Entry 9N5D (X-ray diffraction, 3.35 A resolution); this record covers chains B and J of the 13 polymer chains in the assembly.

# Chain B
Protein: DNA-directed RNA polymerase II subunit RPB2
Source organism: Saccharomyces cerevisiae S288C
Notes: EC 2.7.7.6
UniProtKB: P08518 (RPB2_YEAST); residue numbers follow UniProt; this construct covers 1-1224
Amino-acid sequence (1224 residues; numbered 1 to 1224; the number before each row is that of its first residue):
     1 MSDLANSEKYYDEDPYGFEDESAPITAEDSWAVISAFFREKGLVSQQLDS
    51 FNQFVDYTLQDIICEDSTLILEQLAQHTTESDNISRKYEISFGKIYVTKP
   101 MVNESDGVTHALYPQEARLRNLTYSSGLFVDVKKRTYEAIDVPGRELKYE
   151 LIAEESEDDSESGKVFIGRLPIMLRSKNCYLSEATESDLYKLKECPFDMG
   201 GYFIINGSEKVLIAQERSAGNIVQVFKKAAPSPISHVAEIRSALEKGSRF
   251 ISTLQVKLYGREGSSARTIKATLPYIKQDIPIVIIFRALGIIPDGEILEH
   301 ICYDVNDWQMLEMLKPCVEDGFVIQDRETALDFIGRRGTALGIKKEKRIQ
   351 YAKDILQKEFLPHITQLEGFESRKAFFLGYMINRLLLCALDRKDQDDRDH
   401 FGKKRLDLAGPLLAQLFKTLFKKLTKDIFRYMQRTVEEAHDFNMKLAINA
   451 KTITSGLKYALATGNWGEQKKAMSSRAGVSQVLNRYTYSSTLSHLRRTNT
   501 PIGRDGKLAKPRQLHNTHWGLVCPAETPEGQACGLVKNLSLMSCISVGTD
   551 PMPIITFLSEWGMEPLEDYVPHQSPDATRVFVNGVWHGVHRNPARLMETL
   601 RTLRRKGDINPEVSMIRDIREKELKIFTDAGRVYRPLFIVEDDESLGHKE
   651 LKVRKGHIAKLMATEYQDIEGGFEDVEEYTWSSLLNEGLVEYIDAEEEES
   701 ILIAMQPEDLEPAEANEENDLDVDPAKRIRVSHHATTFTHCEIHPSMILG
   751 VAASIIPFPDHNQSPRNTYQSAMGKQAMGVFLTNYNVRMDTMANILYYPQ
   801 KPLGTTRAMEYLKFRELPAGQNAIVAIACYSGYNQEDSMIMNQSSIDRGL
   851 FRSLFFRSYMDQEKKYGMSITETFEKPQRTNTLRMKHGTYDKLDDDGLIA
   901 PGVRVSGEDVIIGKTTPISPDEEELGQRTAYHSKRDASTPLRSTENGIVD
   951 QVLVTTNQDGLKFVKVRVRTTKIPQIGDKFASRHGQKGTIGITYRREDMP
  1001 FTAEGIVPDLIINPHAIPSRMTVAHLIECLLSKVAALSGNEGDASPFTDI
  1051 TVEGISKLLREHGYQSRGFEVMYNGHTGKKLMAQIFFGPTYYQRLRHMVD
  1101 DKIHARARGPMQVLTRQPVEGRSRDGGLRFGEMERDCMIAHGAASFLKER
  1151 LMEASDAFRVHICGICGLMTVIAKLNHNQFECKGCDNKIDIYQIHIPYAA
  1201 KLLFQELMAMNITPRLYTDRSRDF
Unresolved in the structure: 1-19, 74-85, 139-161, 338-344, 439-445, 503-508, 645-647, 669-675, 715-720, 920-929, 1222-1224

# Chain J
Protein: DNA-directed RNA polymerases I, II, and III subunit RPABC5
Source organism: Saccharomyces cerevisiae S288C
UniProtKB: P22139 (RPAB5_YEAST); numbering as in UniProt (aligned over 1-70)
Amino-acid sequence (70 residues; each row starts with the number of its first residue):
     1 MIVPVRCFSCGKVVGDKWESYLNLLQEDELDEGTALSRLGLKRYCCRRMI
    51 LTHVDLIEKFLRYNPLEKRD
Unresolved in the structure: 66-70
UniProt features mapped onto this chain:
  - binding site (Zn(2+)): Cys-7, Cys-10, Cys-45, Cys-46
  - cross-link: Lys-59 (Glycyl lysine isopeptide (Lys-Gly) (interchain with G-Cter in ubiquitin))

# Interface between chain B and chain J
Residue-residue contacts (67):
  Glu-186(B) / Arg-62(J)  salt bridge
  Tyr-190(B) / Lys-59(J)
  Tyr-190(B) / Arg-62(J)
  Tyr-190(B) / Tyr-63(J)  hydrophobic
  Lys-193(B) / Pro-65(J)
  Cys-195(B) / Tyr-63(J)
  Pro-196(B) / Tyr-63(J)
  Val-780(B) / Leu-56(J)  hydrophobic
  Thr-783(B) / Lys-59(J)
  Thr-783(B) / Phe-60(J)
  Thr-783(B) / Tyr-63(J)  hydrogen bond
  Asn-784(B) / Tyr-63(J)  hydrogen bond (backbone-side chain)
  Tyr-785(B) / Met-1(J)
  Tyr-785(B) / Phe-60(J)  hydrophobic
  Val-787(B) / Tyr-63(J)  hydrophobic
  Ile-795(B) / Met-1(J)  hydrophobic
  Tyr-797(B) / Met-1(J)  hydrogen bond (backbone-backbone)
  Tyr-798(B) / Ile-2(J)
  Tyr-798(B) / Pro-4(J)  hydrophobic
  Pro-799(B) / Met-1(J)
  Pro-799(B) / Leu-56(J)  hydrophobic
  Gln-800(B) / Arg-48(J)
  Gln-800(B) / Met-49(J)
  Gln-800(B) / Thr-52(J)  hydrogen bond
  Lys-801(B) / Leu-51(J)  hydrogen bond (side chain-backbone)
  Lys-801(B) / Thr-52(J)  hydrogen bond (backbone-backbone)
  Lys-801(B) / Val-54(J)
  Leu-803(B) / Thr-52(J)
  Arg-815(B) / Val-54(J)
  Glu-816(B) / Val-54(J)
  Glu-816(B) / Leu-56(J)
  Leu-817(B) / Leu-56(J)  hydrophobic
  Asn-822(B) / Arg-48(J)  hydrogen bond (backbone-side chain)
  Asn-822(B) / Thr-52(J)
  Ile-824(B) / Ser-9(J)
  Ile-824(B) / Tyr-44(J)  hydrophobic
  Ile-824(B) / Cys-45(J)  hydrophobic
  Ile-824(B) / Arg-48(J)
  Ser-845(B) / Phe-8(J)  hydrogen bond (side chain-backbone)
  Arg-848(B) / Cys-7(J)
  Arg-848(B) / Phe-8(J)  hydrogen bond (side chain-backbone)
  Arg-848(B) / Cys-10(J)  hydrogen bond (side chain-backbone)
  Arg-848(B) / Gly-11(J)
  Gly-849(B) / Phe-8(J)
  Leu-850(B) / Phe-8(J)
  Arg-996(B) / Ser-9(J)
  Arg-996(B) / Cys-10(J)
  Glu-1004(B) / Arg-43(J)
  Ile-1006(B) / Tyr-44(J)
  Ile-1006(B) / Cys-45(J)  hydrophobic
  Val-1007(B) / Ser-9(J)
  Asp-1009(B) / Phe-8(J)
  Asp-1009(B) / Ser-9(J)  hydrogen bond
  Asp-1009(B) / Arg-48(J)  salt bridge
  Ala-1036(B) / Tyr-44(J)  hydrophobic
  Ala-1036(B) / Arg-47(J)
  Leu-1037(B) / Tyr-44(J)  hydrophobic
  Leu-1037(B) / Arg-47(J)  hydrogen bond (backbone-side chain)
  Ser-1038(B) / Asp-31(J)
  Ser-1038(B) / Gly-33(J)
  Gly-1039(B) / Glu-32(J)
  Gly-1039(B) / Gly-33(J)
  Gly-1039(B) / Leu-51(J)
  Asn-1040(B) / Asp-31(J)
  Tyr-1064(B) / Tyr-44(J)  hydrophobic
  Glu-1070(B) / Tyr-44(J)  hydrogen bond
  Phe-1087(B) / Tyr-44(J)
Interface residues without a listed pair, chain B (47 interface residues in all): Lys-191, Glu-194, Phe-197, Leu-796, Pro-818, Asn-842, Lys-1033, Ala-1035
Interface residues without a listed pair, chain J (31 interface residues in all): Val-3, Arg-6, Leu-36, His-53, Asn-64

# In short
47 residues of chain B and 31 residues of chain J are in contact, with 13 hydrogen bonds and 2 salt bridges.
Among the polar pairs are Glu-186(B)/Arg-62(J), Asp-1009(B)/Arg-48(J) and Thr-783(B)/Tyr-63(J). UniProt lists
4 Zn2+-binding residues on chain J.
Here chain B is DNA-directed RNA polymerase II subunit RPB2 and chain J is DNA-directed RNA polymerases I, II,
and III subunit RPABC5, both from Saccharomyces cerevisiae S288C. Entry 9N5D (RNA polymerase II elongation
complex with 8-oxoG at +1 site, CMP added) was determined by X-ray diffraction, deposited together with 9N5B,
9N5C, 9N5E, 9N5F and 9N5G.
